PDB entry 4Q4J | X-ray diffraction, 3.20 A resolution | chains A and B

[Chain A]
Protein: ABC transporter
Source organism: Thermotoga maritima
Reference sequence: Q9WYC3 (Q9WYC3_THEMA); residue numbers follow UniProt; this construct covers 2-577
Amino-acid sequence (587 residues; numbered -9 to 577; the number before each row is that of its first residue; numbers below 1 keep their minus sign (Gly-9 is residue -9)):
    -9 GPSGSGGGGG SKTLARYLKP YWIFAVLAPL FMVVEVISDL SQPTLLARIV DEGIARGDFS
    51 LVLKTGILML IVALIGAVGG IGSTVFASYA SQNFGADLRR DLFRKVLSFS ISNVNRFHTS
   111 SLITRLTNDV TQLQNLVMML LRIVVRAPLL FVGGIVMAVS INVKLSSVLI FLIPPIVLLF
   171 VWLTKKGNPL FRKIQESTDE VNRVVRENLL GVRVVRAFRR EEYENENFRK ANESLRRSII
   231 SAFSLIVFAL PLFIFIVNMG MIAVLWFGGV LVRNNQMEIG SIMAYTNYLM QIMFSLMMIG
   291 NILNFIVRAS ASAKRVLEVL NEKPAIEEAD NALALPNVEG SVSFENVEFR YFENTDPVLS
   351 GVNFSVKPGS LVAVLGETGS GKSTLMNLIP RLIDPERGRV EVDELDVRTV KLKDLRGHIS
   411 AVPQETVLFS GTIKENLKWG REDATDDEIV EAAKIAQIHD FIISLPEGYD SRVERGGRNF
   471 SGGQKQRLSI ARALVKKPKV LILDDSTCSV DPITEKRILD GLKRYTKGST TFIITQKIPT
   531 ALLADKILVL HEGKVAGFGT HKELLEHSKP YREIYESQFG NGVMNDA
Disordered / not traced: -9 to -3, 570-577
Sequence notes: expression tag (-9 to 1); engineered mutation Ser28 (Cys in Q9WYC3), Ser73 (Cys in Q9WYC3), Ser496 (Cys in Q9WYC3), Cys498 (Ser in Q9WYC3), Ser519 (Cys in Q9WYC3), Ser558 (Cys in Q9WYC3)
From the paper describing this entry:
  - mutagenesis - D501A (16-fold): decreased catalytic activity on ATP

[Chain B]
Protein: Uncharacterized ABC transporter ATP-binding protein TM_0288
Source organism: Thermotoga maritima
Reference sequence: Q9WYC4 (Y288_THEMA); numbering as in UniProt (aligned over 1-598)
Amino-acid sequence (598 residues; each row starts with the number of its first residue):
     1 MPEIRRRPHG PILEKPALKN PTATLRRLLG YLRPHTFTLI MVFVFVTVSS ILGVLSPYLI
    61 GKTIDVVFVP RRFDLLPRYM LILGTIYALT SLLFWLQGKI MLTLSQDVVF RLRKELFEKL
   121 QRVPVGFFDR TPHGDIISRV INDVDNINNV LGNSIIQFFS GIVTLAGAVI MMFRVNVILS
   181 LVTLSIVPLT VLITQIVSSQ TRKYFYENQR VLGQLNGIIE EDISGLTVIK LFTREEKEME
   241 KFDRVNESLR KVGTKAQIFS GVLPPLMNMV NNLGFALISG FGGWLALKDI ITVGTIATFI
   301 GYSRQFTRPL NELSNQFNMI QMALASAERI FEILDLEEEK DDPDAVELRE VRGEIEFKNV
   361 WFSYDKKKPV LKDITFHIKP GQKVALVGPT GSGKTTIVNL LMRFYDVDRG QILVDGIDIR
   421 KIKRSSLRSS IGIVLQDTIL FSTTVKENLK YGNPGATDEE IKEAAKLTHS DHFIKHLPEG
   481 YETVLTDNGE DLSQGQRQLL AITRAFLANP KILILDEATC NVDTKTEKSI QAAMWKLMEG
   541 KTSIIIAHRL NTIKNADLII VLRDGEIVEM GKHDELIQKR GFYYELFTSQ YGLVVEKE
Disordered / not traced: 1-9, 593-598
Sequence notes: engineered mutation Cys520 (Ser in Q9WYC4)
Curated features (UniProtKB/Swiss-Prot):
  - binding site (ATP): Gly388 to Thr395
From the paper describing this entry:
  - mutagenesis - D523A: increased catalytic activity on ATP
  - catalytic residues: Glu517 (proposed by the authors, not directly observed)

[Chain A / chain B interface]
Disulfides between the chains: Cys498(A)-Cys520(B)
Contacting residue pairs (224; chain A residue first):
  Tyr11(A) - Arg250(B)
  Asp29(A) - Asn268(B)  hydrogen bond
  Asp29(A) - Asn272(B)
  Gln32(A) - Asn272(B)
  Gln32(A) - Phe275(B)
  Leu36(A) - Phe275(B)  hydrophobic
  Leu36(A) - Ser279(B)
  Ile39(A) - Ser279(B)
  Gly43(A) - Leu287(B)
  Ile44(A) - Gly283(B)
  Ile44(A) - Ala286(B)  hydrophobic
  Ile44(A) - Leu287(B)
  Ile44(A) - Val293(B)  hydrophobic
  Ile44(A) - Ile296(B)  hydrophobic
  Gly47(A) - Leu287(B)
  Asp48(A) - Leu287(B)
  Phe49(A) - Trp284(B)
  Phe49(A) - Leu287(B)  hydrophobic
  Phe49(A) - Lys288(B)
  Val52(A) - Gly280(B)
  Val52(A) - Gly283(B)
  Val52(A) - Trp284(B)
  Val52(A) - Leu287(B)  hydrophobic
  Met59(A) - Phe275(B)
  Met59(A) - Ala276(B)  hydrophobic
  Met59(A) - Ser279(B)
  Leu60(A) - Leu273(B)  hydrophobic
  Leu60(A) - Ala276(B)  hydrophobic
  Ala63(A) - Met269(B)
  Ala63(A) - Asn272(B)
  Ala63(A) - Leu273(B)  hydrophobic
  Leu64(A) - Met269(B)  hydrophobic
  Ala67(A) - Met269(B)  hydrophobic
  Gly70(A) - Pro265(B)
  Ile71(A) - Pro265(B)
  Ile71(A) - Leu266(B)  hydrophobic
  Thr74(A) - Gly261(B)  hydrogen bond (side chain-backbone)
  Thr74(A) - Pro265(B)
  Val75(A) - Ile258(B)  hydrophobic
  Ser78(A) - Gln257(B)
  Ser78(A) - Ile258(B)
  Gln82(A) - Gly253(B)
  Gln82(A) - Thr254(B)
  Asn83(A) - Arg250(B)  hydrogen bond
  Ala86(A) - Asn246(B)  hydrogen bond (backbone-side chain)
  Ala86(A) - Arg250(B)
  Asp87(A) - Arg250(B)  salt bridge
  Arg89(A) - Leu215(B)
  Arg89(A) - Phe242(B)
  Arg89(A) - Asn246(B)  hydrogen bond
  Arg89(A) - Leu249(B)
  Arg90(A) - Met239(B)
  Arg90(A) - Phe242(B)
  Arg90(A) - Asp243(B)  salt bridge
  Phe93(A) - Ile219(B)  hydrophobic
  Phe93(A) - Asp222(B)
  Phe93(A) - Met239(B)  hydrophobic
  Phe93(A) - Phe242(B)  hydrophobic
  Arg94(A) - Met239(B)
  Val96(A) - Ile223(B)  hydrophobic
  Val96(A) - Leu226(B)
  Leu97(A) - Lys230(B)  hydrogen bond (backbone-side chain)
  Leu97(A) - Glu235(B)
  Phe99(A) - Lys230(B)
  Ile101(A) - Thr227(B)
  Val104(A) - Leu226(B)  hydrophobic
  Thr109(A) - Ile223(B)
  Leu112(A) - Ile223(B)
  Ile113(A) - Glu220(B)
  Leu116(A) - Ile219(B)  hydrophobic
  Thr117(A) - Asn216(B)
  Thr117(A) - Ile219(B)
  Met128(A) - Gln257(B)
  Arg132(A) - Gly261(B)  hydrogen bond (side chain-backbone)
  Arg136(A) - Asn268(B)
  Arg193(A) - Ser442(B)
  Val194(A) - Phe117(B)  hydrophobic
  Val195(A) - Phe117(B)  hydrophobic
  Val195(A) - Ile137(B)  hydrophobic
  Arg196(A) - Ile137(B)
  Glu197(A) - Phe441(B)
  Glu197(A) - Ser442(B)  hydrogen bond
  Glu197(A) - Asn488(B)
  Asn198(A) - Phe117(B)
  Asn198(A) - Leu120(B)
  Asn198(A) - Gln121(B)  hydrogen bond
  Leu199(A) - Phe128(B)  hydrophobic
  Leu199(A) - His133(B)  hydrogen bond (backbone-side chain)
  Leu199(A) - Ile137(B)  hydrophobic
  Leu200(A) - His133(B)
  Leu200(A) - Ile439(B)  hydrophobic
  Gly201(A) - Ile439(B)
  Val202(A) - Phe128(B)  hydrophobic
  Arg203(A) - Val125(B)
  Arg203(A) - Asp129(B)  salt bridge
  Arg203(A) - Asn399(B)
  Arg203(A) - Phe404(B)
  Val204(A) - Ile439(B)  hydrophobic
  Val204(A) - Arg504(B)
  Val205(A) - Phe441(B)  hydrophobic
  Val205(A) - Tyr451(B)
  Arg206(A) - Leu120(B)  hydrogen bond (side chain-backbone)
  Arg206(A) - Gln121(B)  hydrogen bond (side chain-backbone)
  Arg206(A) - Arg122(B)  hydrogen bond (side chain-backbone)
  Arg206(A) - Val123(B)  hydrogen bond (side chain-backbone)
  Arg206(A) - Pro124(B)
  Arg206(A) - Phe128(B)
  Arg206(A) - Glu339(B)  salt bridge
  Arg206(A) - Arg428(B)  hydrogen bond (backbone-side chain)
  Ala207(A) - Arg428(B)
  Phe208(A) - Tyr451(B)  hydrophobic
  Phe208(A) - Gly452(B)
  Phe208(A) - Arg504(B)
  Phe208(A) - Ala508(B)  hydrophobic
  Arg209(A) - Ser425(B)
  Arg209(A) - Arg428(B)  hydrogen bond (side chain-backbone)
  Arg209(A) - Ser429(B)
  Arg209(A) - Gly452(B)
  Arg210(A) - Tyr451(B)  hydrogen bond (side chain-backbone)
  Glu211(A) - Gln121(B)
  Tyr213(A) - Tyr451(B)  hydrophobic
  Glu214(A) - Phe117(B)
  Glu214(A) - Gln121(B)
  Glu214(A) - Tyr451(B)  hydrogen bond
  Asn215(A) - Phe117(B)
  Asn215(A) - Glu118(B)
  Asn215(A) - Gln121(B)
  Phe218(A) - Arg113(B)
  Phe218(A) - Lys114(B)
  Phe218(A) - Phe117(B)  hydrophobic
  Asn222(A) - Phe110(B)  hydrogen bond (side chain-backbone)
  Asn222(A) - Arg113(B)  hydrogen bond
  Asn222(A) - Lys114(B)
  Glu223(A) - Phe110(B)
  Leu225(A) - Arg113(B)
  Arg226(A) - Gln106(B)
  Arg226(A) - Asp107(B)
  Arg226(A) - Phe110(B)
  Ile229(A) - Gln106(B)
  Ile230(A) - Leu102(B)
  Ile230(A) - Thr103(B)
  Phe233(A) - Leu102(B)
  Ser234(A) - Leu102(B)
  Val237(A) - Trp95(B)
  Val237(A) - Gly98(B)
  Val237(A) - Lys99(B)
  Phe238(A) - Trp95(B)
  Pro241(A) - Ser91(B)  hydrogen bond (backbone-side chain)
  Pro241(A) - Phe94(B)  hydrophobic
  Pro241(A) - Trp95(B)
  Phe245(A) - Ala88(B)  hydrophobic
  Phe245(A) - Ser91(B)
  Asn248(A) - Tyr87(B)
  Met249(A) - Gly84(B)
  Met251(A) - Tyr87(B)
  Ile252(A) - Met80(B)
  Ile252(A) - Leu83(B)  hydrophobic
  Ile252(A) - Tyr87(B)  hydrophobic
  Leu255(A) - Ile60(B)  hydrophobic
  Leu255(A) - Phe68(B)
  Leu255(A) - Met80(B)  hydrophobic
  Trp256(A) - Pro77(B)  hydrophobic
  Trp256(A) - Met80(B)
  Gly258(A) - Phe68(B)
  Gly259(A) - Phe68(B)
  Gly259(A) - Phe73(B)
  Gly259(A) - Leu76(B)
  Val262(A) - Phe68(B)  hydrophobic
  Val262(A) - Arg71(B)
  Val262(A) - Phe73(B)  hydrophobic
  Arg263(A) - Arg71(B)  hydrogen bond (backbone-side chain)
  Arg263(A) - Phe73(B)
  Asn265(A) - Arg71(B)  hydrogen bond
  Ile269(A) - Val293(B)  hydrophobic
  Met273(A) - Ile64(B)  hydrophobic
  Met273(A) - Ala297(B)  hydrophobic
  Asn277(A) - Phe275(B)
  Glu367(A) - Asp523(B)
  Glu367(A) - Thr524(B)  hydrogen bond
  Thr368(A) - Cys520(B)
  Thr368(A) - Asn521(B)
  Lys403(A) - Thr233(B)
  Lys403(A) - Glu236(B)  salt bridge
  Arg406(A) - Lys230(B)
  Arg406(A) - Leu231(B)
  Ala411(A) - Leu231(B)  hydrophobic
  Val417(A) - Gly225(B)
  Phe419(A) - Glu221(B)
  Phe419(A) - Gly225(B)
  Ser420(A) - Glu221(B)  hydrogen bond
  Trp429(A) - Val228(B)
  Trp429(A) - Phe232(B)
  Trp429(A) - Arg234(B)
  Trp429(A) - Glu238(B)
  Gly430(A) - Phe232(B)
  Glu432(A) - Arg234(B)  salt bridge
  Glu432(A) - Lys237(B)  salt bridge
  Arg465(A) - Gly217(B)
  Arg465(A) - Glu220(B)  salt bridge
  Arg465(A) - Glu221(B)
  Gly466(A) - Glu221(B)
  Arg482(A) - Val228(B)
  Arg482(A) - Phe232(B)
  Lys486(A) - Leu231(B)  hydrogen bond (side chain-backbone)
  Thr497(A) - Cys520(B)
  Thr497(A) - Asn521(B)
  Cys498(A) - Cys520(B)  disulfide
  Val500(A) - Thr390(B)
  Asp501(A) - Thr390(B)
  Pro502(A) - Pro389(B)
  Pro502(A) - Thr390(B)
  Ile503(A) - Ser589(B)
  Lys506(A) - Ser589(B)
  Gln526(A) - Thr519(B)  hydrogen bond (side chain-backbone)
  Gln526(A) - Cys520(B)
  Gln526(A) - Val522(B)
  Pro529(A) - Gln590(B)
  Glu563(A) - Thr524(B)
  Glu563(A) - Lys528(B)
  Ile564(A) - Thr524(B)
  Ser567(A) - Thr524(B)
  Ser567(A) - Lys528(B)
  Gln568(A) - Leu550(B)
  Phe569(A) - Leu550(B)  hydrophobic
Other interface residues (no listed pair), chain A (137 interface residues in all): Glu25, Ser28, Pro33, Val40, Gly56, Tyr79, Ser81, Ser98, Asn125, Glu212, Ile244, Pro380, Leu382, Ile409, Gln414, Leu418, Glu566
Other interface residues (no listed pair), chain B (131 interface residues in all): Thr63, Ile136, Ile218, Ser224, Ile229, Val262, Leu277, Ile300, Met402, Ile433, Glu447, Pro454, Ala505, Glu527, Gln531, Asn551, Glu585, Leu586, Tyr591

[Summary]
137 residues of chain A face 131 of chain B across their interface; the contacts include 1 disulfide bond, 27
hydrogen bonds and 8 salt bridges. Polar contacts include Asp87(A)-Arg250(B), Arg90(A)-Asp243(B) and
Arg203(A)-Asp129(B). UniProt lists 8 ATP-binding residues on chain B. From the paper: the catalytic residue
Glu517(B); D501A of chain A reduces catalytic activity on ATP.
Chain A is ABC transporter and chain B is Uncharacterized ABC transporter ATP-binding protein TM_0288, both
from Thermotoga maritima; the structure, Structure of crosslinked TM287/288_S498C_S520C mutant, was determined
by X-ray diffraction (same publication as 4Q4A and 4Q4H).
